5UAB - chain A; structure by X-ray diffraction, 1.90 A resolution.

# Chain A
Protein: Hepatocyte growth factor receptor
Organism: Homo sapiens
Notes: EC 2.7.10.1
UniProt: P08581 (MET_HUMAN), isoform P08581-2; the construct has insertions or renumbered stretches relative to UniProt, so the offset changes along the chain: 1024-1035 = UniProt 1041-1052; 1059-1360 = UniProt 1077-1378
Chain sequence (343 residues; row label = number of the first residue in the row; note: 23 numbers in that range are skipped by the numbering (no residue carries them; nothing is unmodelled there); a row labelled like 1035A-1035X holds insertion residues (1035A, then the next letters in order)):
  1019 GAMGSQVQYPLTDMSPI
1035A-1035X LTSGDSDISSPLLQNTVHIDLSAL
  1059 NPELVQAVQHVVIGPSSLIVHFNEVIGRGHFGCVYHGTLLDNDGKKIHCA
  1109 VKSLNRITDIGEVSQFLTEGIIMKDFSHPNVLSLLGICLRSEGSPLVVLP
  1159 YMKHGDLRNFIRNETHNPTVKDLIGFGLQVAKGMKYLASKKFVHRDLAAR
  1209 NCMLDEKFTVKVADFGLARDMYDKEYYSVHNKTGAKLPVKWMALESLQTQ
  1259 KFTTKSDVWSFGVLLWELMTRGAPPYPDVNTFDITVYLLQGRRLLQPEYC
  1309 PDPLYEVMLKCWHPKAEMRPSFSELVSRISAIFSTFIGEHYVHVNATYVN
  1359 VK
Disordered / not traced: 1019-1029, 1035A-1035X, 1098-1105, 1114-1120, 1148-1152
Construct notes: expression tag (1019-1023)
Residues lining bound ligands: 84M (N-{6-[([1,2,4]triazolo[4,3-a]pyridin-3-yl)sulfanyl]imidazo[1,2-b]pyridazin-2-yl}cyclopropanecarboxamide): Ile-1084, Val-1092, Ala-1108, Leu-1140, Leu-1157, Pro-1158, Tyr-1159, Met-1160, Lys-1161, His-1162, Gly-1163, Arg-1208, Asn-1209, Met-1211, Ala-1221, Asp-1222, Ala-1226, Tyr-1230
From the paper describing this entry:
  - mutagenesis - M1250T: unchanged binding to Compound 1

# Overview
Ligands of chain A: compound 84M. The paper reports that M1250T leaves binding to Compound 1 unchanged.
Chain A is Hepatocyte growth factor receptor (Homo sapiens); the structure, MET Tyrosine Kinase Inhibition
Enhances the Antitumor Efficacy of an HGF Antibody, was determined by X-ray diffraction, deposited together
with 6UBW and 5UAD.
